6M8S - chains H and B of the 15 polymer chains in the assembly; structure by X-ray diffraction, 3.71 A resolution.

== Chain H ==
Molecule: Guanine nucleotide-binding protein G(I)/G(S)/G(T) subunit beta-1
Organism: Homo sapiens
UniProtKB: P62873 (GBB1_HUMAN); residue numbers follow UniProt; this construct covers 2-340
Sequence (350 residues; numbered -9 to 340; the number before each row is that of its first residue; numbers below 1 keep their minus sign (Met-9 is residue -9)):
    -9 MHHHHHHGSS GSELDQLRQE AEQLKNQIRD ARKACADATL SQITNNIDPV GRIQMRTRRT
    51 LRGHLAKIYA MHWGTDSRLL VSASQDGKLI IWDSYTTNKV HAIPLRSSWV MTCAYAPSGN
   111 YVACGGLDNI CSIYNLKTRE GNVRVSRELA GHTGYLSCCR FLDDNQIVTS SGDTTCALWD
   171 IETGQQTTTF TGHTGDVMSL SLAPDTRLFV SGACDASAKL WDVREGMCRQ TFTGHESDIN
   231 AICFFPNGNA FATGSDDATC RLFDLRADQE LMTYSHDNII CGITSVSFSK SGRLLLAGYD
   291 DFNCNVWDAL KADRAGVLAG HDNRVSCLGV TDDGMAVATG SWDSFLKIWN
Not modelled in the structure: -9 to 1, 128-134
Sequence notes: expression tag (-9 to 1)
Curated features (UniProtKB/Swiss-Prot):
  - modified residue: Ser2 (N-acetylserine), His266 (Phosphohistidine)
  - natural variant: Leu30 (L30F: In MRD42; uncertain significance), Arg52 (R52G: In MRD42), Gly64 (G64V: In MRD42), Asp76 (D76E: In MRD42; D76G: In MRD42), Gly77 (G77S: In MRD42), Lys78 (K78R: In MRD42), Ile80 (I80N: In MRD42; I80T: In MRD42), His91 (H91R: In MRD42; uncertain significance), Ala92 (A92T: In MRD42), Pro94 (P94S: In MRD42), Leu95 (L95P: In MRD42), Arg96 (R96L: In MRD42), 5 further natural variant entries in UniProt
From the paper describing this entry:
  - mutagenesis - R42D/R46D: decreased binding to BTB/POZ domain-containing protein KCTD12 (chain B)

== Chain B ==
Molecule: BTB/POZ domain-containing protein KCTD12
Organism: Homo sapiens
UniProtKB: Q96CX2 (KCD12_HUMAN); numbering as in UniProt (aligned over 200-325)
Sequence (129 residues; numbered 197 to 325; the number before each row is that of its first residue):
   197 GPESLDGSRR SGYITIGYRG SYTIGRDAQA DAKFRRVARI TVCGKTSLAK EVFGDTLNES
   257 RDPDRPPERY TSRYYLKFNF LEQAFDKLSE SGFHMVACSS TGTCAFASST DQSEDKIWTS
   317 YTEYVFCRE
Not modelled in the structure: 197-205, 221-226, 301-312, 325
Sequence notes: expression tag (197-199)
Curated features (UniProtKB/Swiss-Prot):
  - modified residue: Ser200 (Phosphoserine)
From the paper describing this entry:
  - mutagenesis - R232D, R257D: unchanged localization to GABAB receptors

== Interface between chain H and chain B ==
Residue-residue contacts (23):
  Arg8(H) with Lys246(B); Asp251(B); Glu255(B), salt bridge
  Glu12(H) with Pro263(B)
  Lys15(H) with Asp260(B)
  Arg19(H) with Asp260(B), hydrogen bond (side chain-backbone); Pro262(B); Pro263(B)
  Thr184(H) with Ser256(B), hydrogen bond (backbone-side chain); Pro259(B)
  Asp186(H) with Arg257(B), salt bridge
  Cys204(H) with Arg257(B); Arg269(B), hydrogen bond (backbone-side chain)
  Asp205(H) with Ser256(B); Arg257(B); Pro259(B)
  Thr223(H) with Asp260(B)
  His225(H) with Arg261(B)
  Glu226(H) with Arg261(B); Arg265(B), salt bridge; Arg269(B)
  Ser227(H) with Arg269(B)
  Asp228(H) with Arg269(B), salt bridge
Interface residues without a listed pair, chain H (15 interface residues in all): Ser207, Thr221
Interface residues without a listed pair, chain B (14 interface residues in all): Leu253, Asp258
Interface features reported in the paper:
  - hot spots on chain B (mutagenesis) - R232D, R257D: abolished binding to Guanine nucleotide-binding protein G(I)/G(S)/G(T) subunit beta-1 (chain H)

== In short ==
15 residues of chain H face 14 of chain B across their interface, with 3 hydrogen bonds and 4 salt bridges.
Polar pairs include Arg8(H)-Glu255(B), Asp186(H)-Arg257(B) and Glu226(H)-Arg265(B). From the paper: R232D and
R257D of chain B abolish binding to Guanine nucleotide-binding protein G(I)/G(S)/G(T) subunit beta-1 (chain
H); R42D/R46D of chain H reduce binding to BTB/POZ domain-containing protein KCTD12 (chain B).
Here chain H is Guanine nucleotide-binding protein G(I)/G(S)/G(T) subunit beta-1 and chain B is BTB/POZ
domain-containing protein KCTD12, both from Homo sapiens. Entry 6M8S (Crystal structure of the KCTD12 H1
domain in complex with Gbeta1gamma2 subunits) was determined by X-ray diffraction (same publication as 6M8R).
